Entry 2EPK (X-ray diffraction, 1.85 A resolution); this record covers chain X.

# Chain X
Molecule: N-acetyl-beta-D-glucosaminidase
Organism: Streptococcus gordonii
Notes: EC 3.2.1.52
UniProtKB: Q6ST21 (Q6ST21_STRGN); residue numbers follow UniProt; this construct covers 1-627
Chain sequence (627 residues; row label = number of the first residue in the row):
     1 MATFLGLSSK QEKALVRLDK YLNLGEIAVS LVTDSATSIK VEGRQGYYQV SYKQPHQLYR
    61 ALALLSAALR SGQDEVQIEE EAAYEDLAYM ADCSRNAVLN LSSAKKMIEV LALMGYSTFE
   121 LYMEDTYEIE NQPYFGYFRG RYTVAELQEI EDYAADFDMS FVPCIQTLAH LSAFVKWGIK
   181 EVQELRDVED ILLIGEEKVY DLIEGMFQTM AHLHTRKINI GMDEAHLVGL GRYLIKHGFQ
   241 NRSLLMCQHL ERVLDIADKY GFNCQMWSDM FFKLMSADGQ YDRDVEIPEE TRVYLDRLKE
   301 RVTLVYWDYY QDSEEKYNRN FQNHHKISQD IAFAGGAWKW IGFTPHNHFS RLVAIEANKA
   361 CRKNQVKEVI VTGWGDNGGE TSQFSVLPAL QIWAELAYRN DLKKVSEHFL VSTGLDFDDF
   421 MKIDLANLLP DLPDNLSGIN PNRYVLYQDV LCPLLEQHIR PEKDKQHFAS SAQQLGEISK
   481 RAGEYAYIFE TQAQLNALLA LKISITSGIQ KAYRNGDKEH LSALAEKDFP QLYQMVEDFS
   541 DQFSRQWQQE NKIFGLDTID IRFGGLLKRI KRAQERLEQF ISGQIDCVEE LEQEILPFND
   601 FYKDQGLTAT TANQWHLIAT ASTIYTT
Unresolved in the structure: 1, 276-287, 627
Modified positions: Mse1 (selenomethionine); Mse90, Mse107, Mse114, Mse123, Mse159, Mse206, Mse210, Mse222, Mse246, Mse266, Mse270, Mse275, Mse421, Mse535 (selenomethionine; parent Met)

# Overview
Chain X is N-acetyl-beta-D-glucosaminidase (Streptococcus gordonii); the structure,
N-acetyl-B-D-glucosaminidase (GCNA) from Streptococcus gordonii, was determined by X-ray diffraction together
with 2EPL, 2EPM and 2EPN from the same study.
